PDB entry 6B1E | X-ray diffraction, 1.77 A resolution | chains A and B

== Chain A (and B) ==
Name: Dipeptidyl peptidase 4
Organism: Homo sapiens
Notes: EC 3.4.14.5; chain B of this document is another copy of the same molecule, construct and numbering; everything in this record applies to it too
UniProtKB: P27487 (DPP4_HUMAN); numbering as in UniProt (aligned over 39-766)
Sequence (728 residues; each row starts with the number of its first residue):
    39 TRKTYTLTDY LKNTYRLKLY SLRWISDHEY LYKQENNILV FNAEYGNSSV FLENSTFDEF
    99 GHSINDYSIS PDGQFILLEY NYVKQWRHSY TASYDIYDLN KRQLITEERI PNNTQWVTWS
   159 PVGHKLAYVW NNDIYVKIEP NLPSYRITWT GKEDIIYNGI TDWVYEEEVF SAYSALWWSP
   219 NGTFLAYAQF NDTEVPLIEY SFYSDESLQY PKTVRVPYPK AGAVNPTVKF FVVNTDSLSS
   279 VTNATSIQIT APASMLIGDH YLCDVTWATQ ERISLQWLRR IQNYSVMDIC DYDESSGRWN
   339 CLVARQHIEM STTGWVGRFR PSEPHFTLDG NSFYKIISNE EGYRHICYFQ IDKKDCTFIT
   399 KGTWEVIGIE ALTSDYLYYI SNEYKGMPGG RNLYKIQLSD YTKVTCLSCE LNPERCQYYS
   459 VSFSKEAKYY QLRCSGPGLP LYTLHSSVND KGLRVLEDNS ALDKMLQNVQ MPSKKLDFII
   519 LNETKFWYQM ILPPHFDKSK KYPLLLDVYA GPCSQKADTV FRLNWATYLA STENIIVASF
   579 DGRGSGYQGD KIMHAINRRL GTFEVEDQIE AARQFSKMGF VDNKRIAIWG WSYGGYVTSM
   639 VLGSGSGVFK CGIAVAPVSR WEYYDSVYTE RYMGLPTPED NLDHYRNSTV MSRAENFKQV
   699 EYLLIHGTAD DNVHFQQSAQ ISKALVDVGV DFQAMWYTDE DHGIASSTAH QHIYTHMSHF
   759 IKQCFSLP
Construct notes: engineered mutation Thr39 (Ser in P27487)
Curated features (UniProtKB/Swiss-Prot):
  - active site (Charge relay system): Ser630, Asp708, His740
  - glycosylation (N-linked (GlcNAc...) asparagine): Asn85, Asn92, Asn150, Asn219, Asn229, Asn281, Asn321, Asn520, Asn685
Cystine bridges: Cys328-Cys339, Cys385-Cys394, Cys444-Cys447, Cys454-Cys472, Cys649-Cys762
Covalent attachments: N-acetylglucosamine (NAG) linked to Asn85, Asn150, Asn219, Asn229, Asn281, Asn321
Metal / ion sites: Na+: Gly490, Leu491 (shared with Leu276(B), Val279(B) of chain B)
Residues lining bound ligands: Vildagliptin, bound form (LF7; 2-{[(1r,3s,5R,7S)-3-hydroxytricyclo[3.3.1.1~3,7~]decan-1-yl]amino}-1-{(2S)-2-[(E)-iminomethyl]pyrrolidin-1-yl}ethan-1-o ne): Arg125, Glu205, Glu206, Ser209, Phe357, Tyr547, Ser630, Tyr631, Val656, Trp659, Tyr662, Tyr666, Asn710, Val711, His740
What the authors report for this chain:
  - binding site for Vildagliptin, bound form: Arg125, Glu205, Glu206, Tyr547
  - catalytic residues: Ser630 (citing earlier work)

== How chain A and chain B interact ==
Pairs across the interface (116; chain A residue first):
  Pro234(A) with Tyr248(B)
  Leu235(A) with Tyr248(B)
  Ile236(A) with Pro249(B)
  Glu237(A) with Ser239(B); Thr251(B), hydrogen bond; Arg253(B), salt bridge
  Tyr238(A) with Ser239(B)
  Ser239(A) with Glu237(B); Tyr238(B)
  Tyr241(A) with Phe713(B); Gln714(B); Ala717(B), hydrophobic; Gln718(B), hydrogen bond (backbone-side chain)
  Ser242(A) with Gln718(B), hydrogen bond (backbone-side chain); Lys721(B), hydrogen bond (backbone-side chain)
  Asp243(A) with Gln718(B), hydrogen bond (backbone-side chain)
  Glu244(A) with Arg658(B), salt bridge; Tyr661(B), hydrogen bond (backbone-side chain); Thr687(B); Met689(B); Gln718(B)
  Ser245(A) with Arg658(B)
  Leu246(A) with Tyr661(B); Gln714(B)
  Gln247(A) with Lys258(B); Ala259(B), hydrogen bond (side chain-backbone); Glu660(B), hydrogen bond (side chain-backbone); Tyr661(B); Gln714(B), hydrogen bond (backbone-side chain)
  Tyr248(A) with Pro234(B); Leu235(B); Tyr256(B), hydrogen bond (side chain-backbone); Pro257(B); Lys258(B), hydrogen bond (side chain-backbone); Ala261(B)
  Pro249(A) with Ile236(B); Gln714(B)
  Thr251(A) with Glu237(B), hydrogen bond
  Arg253(A) with Glu237(B), salt bridge; Arg253(B)
  Tyr256(A) with Tyr248(B), hydrogen bond (backbone-side chain)
  Pro257(A) with Tyr248(B)
  Lys258(A) with Gln247(B); Tyr248(B), hydrogen bond (backbone-side chain)
  Ala259(A) with Gln247(B), hydrogen bond (backbone-side chain)
  Ala261(A) with Tyr248(B)
  Arg658(A) with Glu244(B), salt bridge; Ser245(B)
  Glu660(A) with Gln247(B), hydrogen bond (backbone-side chain)
  Tyr661(A) with Glu244(B), hydrogen bond (side chain-backbone); Leu246(B); Gln247(B)
  Thr687(A) with Glu244(B)
  Met689(A) with Glu244(B)
  Leu702(A) with Trp734(B), hydrophobic
  Phe713(A) with Tyr241(B); Trp734(B)
  Gln714(A) with Tyr241(B); Leu246(B); Gln247(B), hydrogen bond (side chain-backbone); Pro249(B)
  Ser716(A) with Trp734(B)
  Ala717(A) with Tyr241(B), hydrophobic; Thr736(B), hydrogen bond (backbone-side chain)
  Gln718(A) with Tyr241(B), hydrogen bond (side chain-backbone); Ser242(B), hydrogen bond (side chain-backbone); Asp243(B); Glu244(B)
  Ser720(A) with Trp734(B), hydrogen bond; Thr736(B), hydrogen bond
  Lys721(A) with Ser242(B), hydrogen bond (side chain-backbone); Thr736(B); Asp737(B)
  Val724(A) with Tyr735(B), hydrophobic; Thr746(B); Ala747(B), hydrophobic; His750(B)
  Asp725(A) with Thr746(B), hydrogen bond
  Val728(A) with His750(B), hydrogen bond (backbone-side chain)
  Asp729(A) with His750(B); His754(B), salt bridge; His757(B), salt bridge
  Phe730(A) with Met733(B); His750(B); His754(B)
  Gln731(A) with His754(B)
  Ala732(A) with Ala732(B); Met733(B), hydrophobic; Trp734(B), hydrophobic
  Met733(A) with Phe730(B); Ala732(B), hydrophobic; Trp734(B)
  Trp734(A) with Leu702(B), hydrophobic; Phe713(B); Ser716(B); Ala717(B); Ser720(B), hydrogen bond; Ala732(B), hydrophobic; Met733(B); Trp734(B)
  Tyr735(A) with Val724(B), hydrophobic
  Thr736(A) with Ala717(B), hydrogen bond (side chain-backbone); Ser720(B), hydrogen bond; Lys721(B)
  Asp737(A) with Lys721(B)
  Thr746(A) with Val724(B); Asp725(B), hydrogen bond
  Ala747(A) with Val724(B), hydrophobic
  His750(A) with Val724(B); Val728(B), hydrogen bond (side chain-backbone); Asp729(B); Phe730(B)
  His754(A) with Asp729(B), salt bridge; Phe730(B); Gln731(B)
  His757(A) with Asp729(B)

== In short ==
Chain A and chain B each contribute 52 residues to their interface, with 31 hydrogen bonds and 7 salt bridges.
Polar pairs include Glu237(A)-Arg253(B), Glu244(A)-Arg658(B) and Asp729(A)-His754(B). Bound to chain A:
Vildagliptin, bound form. From the paper: the catalytic residue Ser630(A); a binding site for Vildagliptin,
bound form at Arg125(A), Glu205(A) and Glu206(A) among others.
Chain A and chain B are both Dipeptidyl peptidase 4 (Homo sapiens); the structure, The structure of DPP4 in
complex with Vildagliptin, was determined by X-ray diffraction (same publication as 6B1O).
